6D6R - chains A and B of the 15 polymer chains in the assembly; structure by electron microscopy, 3.45 A resolution.

Chain A:
Protein: Exosome complex component RRP45
Organism: Homo sapiens
UniProtKB: Q06265 (EXOS9_HUMAN), isoform Q06265-2; numbering as in UniProt (aligned over 1-456)
Chain sequence (473 residues; row label = number of the first residue in the row; numbers below 1 keep their minus sign (Met-16 is residue -16)):
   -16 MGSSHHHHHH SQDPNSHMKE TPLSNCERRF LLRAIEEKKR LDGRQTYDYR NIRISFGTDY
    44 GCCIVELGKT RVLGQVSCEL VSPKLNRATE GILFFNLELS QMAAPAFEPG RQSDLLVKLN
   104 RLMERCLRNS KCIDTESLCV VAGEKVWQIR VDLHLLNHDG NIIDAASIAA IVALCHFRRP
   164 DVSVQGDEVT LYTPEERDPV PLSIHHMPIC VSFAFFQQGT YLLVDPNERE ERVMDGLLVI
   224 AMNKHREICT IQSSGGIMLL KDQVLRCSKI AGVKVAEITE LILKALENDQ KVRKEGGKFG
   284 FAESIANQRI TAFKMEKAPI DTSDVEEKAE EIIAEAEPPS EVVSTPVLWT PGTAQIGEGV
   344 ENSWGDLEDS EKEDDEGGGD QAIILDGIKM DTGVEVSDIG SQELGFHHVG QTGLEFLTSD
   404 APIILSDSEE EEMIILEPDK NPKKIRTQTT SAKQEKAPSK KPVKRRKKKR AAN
Disordered / not traced: -16 to 0, 288-456
Sequence notes: expression tag (-16 to 0)
Swiss-Prot annotation at these positions:
  - modified residue: Ser65 (Phosphoserine), Lys297 (N6-acetyllysine), Ser306 (Phosphoserine), Ser346 (Phosphoserine)
  - cross-link: Lys297 (Glycyl lysine isopeptide (Lys-Gly) (interchain with G-Cter in SUMO1))
  - natural variant: Leu14 (L14P: In PCH1D)

Chain B:
Protein: Exosome complex component RRP41
Organism: Homo sapiens
UniProtKB: Q9NPD3 (EXOS4_HUMAN); residues 0-244 here correspond to UniProt positions 1-245 (UniProt number = residue number + 1)
Chain sequence (249 residues; row label = number of the first residue in the row; numbers below 1 keep their minus sign (Met-4 is residue -4)):
    -4 MADPMAGLEL LSDQGYRVDG RRAGELRKIQ ARMGVFAQAD GSAYIEQGNT KALAVVYGPH
    56 EIRGSRARAL PDRALVNCQY SSATFSTGER KRRPHGDRKS CEMGLQLRQT FEAAILTQLH
   116 PRSQIDIYVQ VLQADGGTYA ACVNAATLAV LDAGIPMRDF VCACSAGFVD GTALADLSHV
   176 EEAAGGPQLA LALLPASGQI ALLEMDARLH EDHLERVLEA AAQAARDVHT LLDRVVRQHV
   236 REASILLGD
Disordered / not traced: -4 to 2, 244
Sequence notes: expression tag (-4 to -1)
Swiss-Prot annotation at these positions:
  - modified residue: Ala1 (N-acetylalanine)

Chain A / chain B interface:
Contacting residue pairs (52):
  Asn69(A) with Glu84(B)
  Asp97(A) with Leu100(B); Arg103(B), salt bridge
  Val100(A) with Arg93(B); Glu97(B)
  Lys101(A) with Leu100(B)
  Asn103(A) with Arg93(B)
  Arg104(A) with Arg93(B); Lys94(B); Glu97(B), salt bridge
  Glu107(A) with Arg93(B), salt bridge
  Arg108(A) with Glu199(B), salt bridge; Met200(B); Asp201(B)
  Ser113(A) with Arg203(B)
  His189(A) with Arg203(B), hydrogen bond
  Arg229(A) with His205(B); Glu206(B), hydrogen bond (backbone-backbone)
  Glu230(A) with Arg203(B); Leu204(B)
  Ile231(A) with Met200(B), hydrophobic; Ala202(B); Arg203(B); Leu204(B), hydrogen bond (backbone-backbone)
  Cys232(A) with Ala202(B), hydrogen bond (backbone-backbone)
  Thr233(A) with Met200(B)
  Ile234(A) with Leu198(B); Glu199(B); Met200(B), hydrogen bond (backbone-backbone)
  Gln235(A) with Leu198(B); Glu199(B), hydrogen bond
  Ser236(A) with Leu197(B); Leu198(B), hydrogen bond (side chain-backbone)
  Ser237(A) with Gln104(B)
  Gly238(A) with Gln104(B)
  Gly239(A) with Gln104(B), hydrogen bond (backbone-side chain); Ala108(B)
  Ile240(A) with Ile195(B); Ala196(B)
  Met241(A) with Ala108(B), hydrophobic; Gln194(B); Ile195(B)
  Leu242(A) with Gln194(B); Ile195(B), hydrogen bond (backbone-backbone)
  Leu243(A) with Gly193(B); Gln194(B)
  Lys244(A) with Glu210(B), salt bridge; Leu213(B); Glu214(B)
  Val247(A) with Leu213(B), hydrophobic
  Ser251(A) with Glu206(B), hydrogen bond
  Lys252(A) with Glu206(B), hydrogen bond (backbone-side chain)
Interface residues without a listed pair, chain A (33 interface residues in all): Lys114, Met225, His228, Leu248
Interface residues without a listed pair, chain B (27 interface residues in all): Cys96, Leu189

Overview:
Chain A and chain B form an interface of 33 and 27 residues respectively; the contacts include 11 hydrogen
bonds and 5 salt bridges. Polar contacts include Asp97(A)-Arg103(B), Arg104(A)-Glu97(B) and
Glu107(A)-Arg93(B).
Here chain A is Exosome complex component RRP45 and chain B is Exosome complex component RRP41, both from Homo
sapiens. Entry 6D6R (Human nuclear exosome-MTR4 RNA complex - composite map after focused reconstruction) was
determined by electron microscopy (same publication as 6D6Q).
